PDB entry 7T6C | X-ray diffraction, 2.53 A resolution | chains A and B

[Chain A (and B)]
Protein: Dihydroorotate dehydrogenase (quinone)
From: Escherichia coli K-12
Notes: EC 1.3.5.2; engineered mutation(s): 0; chain B of this document is another copy of the same molecule, construct and numbering; everything in this record applies to it too
Reference sequence: P0A7E1 (PYRD_ECOLI); residues 1-336 here = UniProt positions 1-336
Amino-acid sequence (368 residues; numbered -31 to 336; the number before each row is that of its first residue; numbers below 1 keep their minus sign (His-31 is residue -31)):
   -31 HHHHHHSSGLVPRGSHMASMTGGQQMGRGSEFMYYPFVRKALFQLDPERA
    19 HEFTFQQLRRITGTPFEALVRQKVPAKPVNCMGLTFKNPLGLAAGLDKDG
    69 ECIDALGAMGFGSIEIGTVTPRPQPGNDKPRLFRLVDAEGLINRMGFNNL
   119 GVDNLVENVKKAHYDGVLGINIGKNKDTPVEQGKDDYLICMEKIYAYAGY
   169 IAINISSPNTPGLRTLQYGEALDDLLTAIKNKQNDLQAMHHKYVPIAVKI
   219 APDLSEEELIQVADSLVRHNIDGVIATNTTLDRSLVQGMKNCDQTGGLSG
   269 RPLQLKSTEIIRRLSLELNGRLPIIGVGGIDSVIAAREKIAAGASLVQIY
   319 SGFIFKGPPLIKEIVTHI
Disordered / not traced: -31 to 1
Differences from the reference sequence: expression tag (-31 to 0)
Small-molecule neighbours:
  - FMN (flavin mononucleotide): Ala61, Ala62, Gly63, Lys66, Gly85, Thr86, Leu100, Leu109, Asn111, Met113, Asn139, Asn172, Lys217, Thr245, Asn246, Thr247, Ser267, Gly268, Leu271, Val295, Gly296, Gly297, Ile298, Gln316, Ile317, Tyr318, Ser319
  - orotic acid (ORO): Lys66, Asn111, Arg112, Met113, Gly114, Phe115, Asn116, Asn172, Ser175, Pro176, Asn177, Asn246, Thr247
  - RLM (2,6-bis(chloranyl)-4-[(4-hydroxyphenyl)amino]phenol): Leu10, Phe11, Pro15, Ala18, His19, Thr22, Phe23, Leu26, Leu64, Leu74, Met77, Leu100, Arg102, Leu109, Phe321, Ile322
UniProt features mapped onto this chain:
  - active site: Ser175 (Nucleophile)
  - binding site (FMN): Ala62 to Lys66, Thr86, Asn139, Asn172, Lys217, Thr245, Gly268, Gly297, Tyr318, Ser319
  - binding site (substrate): Lys66, Asn111 to Phe115, Asn172, Asn177, Asn246, Thr247
  - mutagenesis: Ser175 (S175A: Almost no activity; S175C: 500-fold reduction in activity)
Reported in the primary citation:
  - binding site for RLM: Phe11, Pro15, Ala18, His19, Thr22, Arg102, Phe321, Ile322

[How chain A and chain B interact]
Pairs across the interface - 37 pairs, chain A then chain B:
  Tyr2(A) with Tyr2(B); Pro4(B)
  Pro4(A) with Tyr2(B)
  Asp105(A) with His335(B), salt bridge
  Ala106(A) with Ile302(B), hydrophobic
  Leu253(A) with Ile302(B); Arg305(B), hydrogen bond (backbone-side chain); Glu306(B)
  Val254(A) with Arg305(B)
  Gln255(A) with Arg305(B), hydrogen bond (backbone-side chain)
  Met257(A) with Val301(B), hydrophobic; Arg305(B)
  Arg269(A) with Gln272(B), hydrogen bond; Ile302(B); Ala303(B); Glu306(B), salt bridge
  Pro270(A) with Ile302(B), hydrophobic
  Gln272(A) with Arg269(B), hydrogen bond; Gln272(B)
  Leu273(A) with Leu273(B), hydrophobic; Arg280(B); Glu306(B)
  Arg280(A) with Leu273(B)
  Val301(A) with Asp105(B); Met257(B), hydrophobic
  Ile302(A) with Ala106(B); Leu253(B); Arg269(B)
  Ala303(A) with Arg269(B)
  Arg305(A) with Leu253(B), hydrogen bond (side chain-backbone); Val254(B); Gln255(B), hydrogen bond (side chain-backbone); Met257(B)
  Glu306(A) with Leu253(B); Arg269(B), salt bridge; Leu273(B)
  His335(A) with Asp105(B), salt bridge
Interface residues without a listed pair, chain A (21 interface residues in all): Thr276, Ser300
Interface residues without a listed pair, chain B (22 interface residues in all): Phe5, Pro270, Thr276, Ser300

[Overview]
The interface between chain A and chain B involves 21 residues on one side and 22 on the other; the contacts
include 6 hydrogen bonds and 4 salt bridges. Among the polar pairs are Asp105(A)-His335(B),
Arg269(A)-Glu306(B) and Leu253(A)-Arg305(B). The paper reports a binding site for RLM at Phe11(A), Pro15(A)
and Ala18(A) among others.
Chain A and chain B are both Dihydroorotate dehydrogenase (quinone) (Escherichia coli K-12); the structure, E.
coli dihydroorotate dehydrogenase bound to the ubiquinone surrogate DCIP, was determined by X-ray diffraction
together with 7T5K and 7T6H from the same study.
